Entry 7CWL (electron microscopy, 3.80 A resolution); this record covers chains A and H of the 9 polymer chains in the assembly.

Chain A:
Protein: Spike glycoprotein
From: Severe acute respiratory syndrome coronavirus 2
Reference sequence: P0DTC2 (SPIKE_SARS2); numbering as in UniProt (aligned over 1-1273)
Sequence (1273 residues; numbered 1 to 1273; the number before each row is that of its first residue):
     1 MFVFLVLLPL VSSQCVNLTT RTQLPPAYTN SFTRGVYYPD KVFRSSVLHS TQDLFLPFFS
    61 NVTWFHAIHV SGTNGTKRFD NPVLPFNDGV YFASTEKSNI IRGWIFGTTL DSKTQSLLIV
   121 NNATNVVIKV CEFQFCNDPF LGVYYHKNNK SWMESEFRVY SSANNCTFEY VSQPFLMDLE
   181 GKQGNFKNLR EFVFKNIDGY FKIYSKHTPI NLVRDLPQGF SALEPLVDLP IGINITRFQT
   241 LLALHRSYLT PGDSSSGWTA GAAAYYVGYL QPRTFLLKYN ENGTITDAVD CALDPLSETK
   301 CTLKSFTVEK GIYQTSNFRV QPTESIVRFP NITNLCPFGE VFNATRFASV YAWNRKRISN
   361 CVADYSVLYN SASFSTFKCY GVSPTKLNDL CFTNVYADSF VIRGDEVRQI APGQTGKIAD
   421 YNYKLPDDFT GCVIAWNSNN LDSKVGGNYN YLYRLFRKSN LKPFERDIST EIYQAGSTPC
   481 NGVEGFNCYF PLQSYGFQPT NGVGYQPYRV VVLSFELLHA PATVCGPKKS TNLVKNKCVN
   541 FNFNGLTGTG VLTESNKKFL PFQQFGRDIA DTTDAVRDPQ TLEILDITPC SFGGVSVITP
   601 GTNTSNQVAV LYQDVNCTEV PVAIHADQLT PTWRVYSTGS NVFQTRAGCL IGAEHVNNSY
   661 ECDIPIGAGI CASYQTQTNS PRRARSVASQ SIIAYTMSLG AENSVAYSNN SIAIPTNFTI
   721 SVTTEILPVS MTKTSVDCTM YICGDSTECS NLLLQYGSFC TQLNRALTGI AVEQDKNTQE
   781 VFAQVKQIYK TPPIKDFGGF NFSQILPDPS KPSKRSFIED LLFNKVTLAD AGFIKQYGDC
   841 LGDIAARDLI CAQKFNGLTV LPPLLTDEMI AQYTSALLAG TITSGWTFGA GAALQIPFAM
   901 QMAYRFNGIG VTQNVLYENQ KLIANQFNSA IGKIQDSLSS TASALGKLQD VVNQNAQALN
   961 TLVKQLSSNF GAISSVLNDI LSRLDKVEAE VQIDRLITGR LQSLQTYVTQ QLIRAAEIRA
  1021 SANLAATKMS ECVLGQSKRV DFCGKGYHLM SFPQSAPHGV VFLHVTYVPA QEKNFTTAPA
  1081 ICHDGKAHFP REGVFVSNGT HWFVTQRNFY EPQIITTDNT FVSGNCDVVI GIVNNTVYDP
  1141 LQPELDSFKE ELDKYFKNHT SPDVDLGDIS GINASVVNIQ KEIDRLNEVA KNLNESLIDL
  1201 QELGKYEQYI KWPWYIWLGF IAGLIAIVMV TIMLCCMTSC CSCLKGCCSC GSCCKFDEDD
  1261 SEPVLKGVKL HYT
Not modelled in the structure: 1-13, 252-255, 331-333, 528-529, 621-640, 677-688, 828-847, 1148-1273
Swiss-Prot annotation at these positions:
  - region: N280 to C301 (Putative superantigen), R403 to D405 (Integrin-binding motif), N448 to F456 (Immunodominant HLA epitope recognized by the CD8+), P681 to A684 (Putative superantigen), S816 to Y837 (Fusion peptide 1), K835 to F855 (Fusion peptide 2), D1163 to E1202 (Heptad repeat 2)
  - motif: M1237 to C1241 (Binding to host endocytosis trafficking protein SNX27), D1257 to E1262 (Diacidic ER export motif (host COPII)), S1261 to G1267 (Binding to host plasma membrane localising/FERM domain proteins), K1269 to T1273 (KxHxx, ER retrieval signal (COPI))
  - site (Cleavage): R685, S686, R815, S816
  - lipidation (S-palmitoyl cysteine): C1235, C1236, C1240, C1241, C1243, C1247, C1248, C1250, C1253, C1254
  - glycosylation: N17 (N-linked (GlcNAc...) (complex) asparagine), N61 (N-linked (GlcNAc...) (hybrid) asparagine), N74 (N-linked (GlcNAc...) (complex) asparagine), N122 (N-linked (GlcNAc...) (hybrid) asparagine), N149 (N-linked (GlcNAc...) (complex) asparagine), N165 (N-linked (GlcNAc...) (complex) asparagine), N234 (N-linked (GlcNAc...) (high mannose) asparagine), N282 (N-linked (GlcNAc...) (complex) asparagine), T323 (O-linked (GalNAc) threonine), S325 (O-linked (HexNAc...) serine), N331 (N-linked (GlcNAc...) (complex) asparagine), N343 (N-linked (GlcNAc...) (complex) asparagine), N603 (N-linked (GlcNAc...) (hybrid) asparagine), N616 (N-linked (GlcNAc...) (complex) asparagine), N657 (N-linked (GlcNAc...) (complex) asparagine), T676 (O-linked (GlcNAc...) threonine), T678 (O-linked (GlcNAc...) threonine), N709 (N-linked (GlcNAc...) (high mannose) asparagine), N717 (N-linked (GlcNAc...) (hybrid) asparagine), N801 (N-linked (GlcNAc...) (hybrid) asparagine) and 6 more in UniProt
  - natural variant: L5 (L5F: In strain: Iota/B.1.526), S13 (S13I: In strain: Epsilon/B.1.427/B.1.429), L18 (L18F: In strain: Beta/B.1.351, Gamma/P.1 and 1 more), T19 (T19I: In strain: Omicron/BQ.1.1, Omicron/XBB.1.5 and 1 more; T19R: In strain: Delta/B.1.617.2, Omicron/BA.2 and 4 more), T20 (T20N: In strain: Gamma/P.1), L24 to A27 (sequence variant, change not given here; In strain: Omicron/BA.2, Omicron/BA.2.12.1 and 6 more), P26 (P26S: In strain: Gamma/P.1), Q52 (Q52H: In strain: Omicron/EG.5.1), A67 (A67V: In strain: Eta/B.1.525, Omicron/BA.1), H69 to V70 (deletion: In strain: Alpha/B.1.1.7, Eta/B.1.525 and 5 more), G75 (G75V: In strain: Lambda/C.37), T76 (T76I: In strain: Lambda/C.37), 83 further natural variant entries in UniProt
  - mutagenesis: H69 to V70 (Increased incorporation of cleaved spike into virions), N121 (N121Q: Partial loss of biliverdin affinity), R190 (R190K: Partial loss of biliverdin affinity), N234 (N234Q: Increased resistance to neutralizing antibodies), N331 (N331Q: Reduced viral infectivity), N343 (N343Q: Reduced viral infectivity), L452 (L452R: Increased resistance to neutralizing antibodies. Decreases HLA binding to NF9 epitope. Increased binding affinity to human ACE2), Y453 (Y453F: Decreased HLA binding to NF9 epitope. Increased binding affinity to human ACE2), A475 (A475V: Increased resistance to neutralizing antibodies), V483 (V483A: Increased resistance to neutralizing antibodies), E484 (E484D: Increased replication in human TMEM106B overexpressing cells), F490 (F490L: Increased resistance to neutralizing antibodies and human covalescent sera neutralization), 17 further mutagenesis entries in UniProt
Disulfide bonds: C15-C136, C131-C166, C291-C301, C336-C361, C379-C432, C391-C525, C480-C488, C617-C649, C662-C671, C738-C760, C743-C749, C1032-C1043, C1082-C1126
Covalent attachments: N-acetylglucosamine (NAG) linked to N234, N603, N616, N657, N709, N717, N801, N1074, N1134
Reported in the primary citation:
  - mutagenesis - N354D/D364Y, V367F, R408I, W436R: unchanged binding to P17

Chain H:
Protein: Fab P17 heavy chain
From: Homo sapiens
Notes: antibody fragment or engineered binder
Sequence (120 residues; row label = number of the first residue in the row):
     2 QQLVESGGGV VQPGRSLRLS CAASGFTFSS YAMHWVRQAP GKGLEWVAVI SYDGSNKYYA
    62 DSVKGRFTIS RDNSKNTLYL QMNSLRAEDT AVYYCARHAT LMNNKDIWGQ GTLVTVSSAS
Disulfide bonds: C22-C96

Chain A / chain H interface:
Contacting residue pairs (21):
  L455(A) - M103(H)  hydrophobic
  T470(A) - S31(H)  hydrogen bond
  T470(A) - D54(H)
  E471(A) - D54(H)
  N481(A) - N57(H)  hydrogen bond (backbone-side chain)
  G482(A) - S52(H)
  V483(A) - V50(H)  hydrophobic
  V483(A) - S52(H)
  V483(A) - Y59(H)  hydrophobic
  E484(A) - H35(H)  salt bridge
  E484(A) - H99(H)
  E484(A) - T101(H)
  Y489(A) - L102(H)
  Y489(A) - M103(H)  hydrophobic
  F490(A) - S31(H)
  F490(A) - Y32(H)  hydrophobic
  F490(A) - R98(H)
  F490(A) - M103(H)
  F490(A) - N104(H)
  L492(A) - N104(H)  hydrogen bond (backbone-side chain)
  Q493(A) - M103(H)
Other interface residues (no listed pair), chain A (14 interface residues in all): F456, C480, G485
Other interface residues (no listed pair), chain H (15 interface residues in all): A33

In short:
Chain A and chain H form an interface of 14 and 15 residues respectively; the contacts include 3 hydrogen
bonds and 1 salt bridge. Polar pairs include E484(A)-H35(H), T470(A)-S31(H) and N481(A)-N57(H). From the
paper: N354D/D364Y, V367F and R408I of chain A, among others, leave binding to P17 unchanged.
Here chain A is Spike glycoprotein (Severe acute respiratory syndrome coronavirus 2) and chain H is Fab P17
heavy chain (Homo sapiens). Entry 7CWL (SARS-CoV-2 spike protein and P17 fab complex with one RBD in close
state) was determined by electron microscopy (same publication as 7CWM, 7CWN and 7CWO).
